Entry 8V7I (X-ray diffraction, 1.72 A resolution); this record covers chains A and T of the 3 polymer chains in the assembly.

== Chain A ==
Molecule: DNA polymerase eta
Source organism: Homo sapiens
Notes: EC 2.7.7.7
UniProtKB: Q9Y253 (POLH_HUMAN); residue numbers follow UniProt; this construct covers 1-432
Amino-acid sequence (435 residues; row label = number of the first residue in the row; numbers below 1 keep their minus sign (Gly-2 is residue -2)):
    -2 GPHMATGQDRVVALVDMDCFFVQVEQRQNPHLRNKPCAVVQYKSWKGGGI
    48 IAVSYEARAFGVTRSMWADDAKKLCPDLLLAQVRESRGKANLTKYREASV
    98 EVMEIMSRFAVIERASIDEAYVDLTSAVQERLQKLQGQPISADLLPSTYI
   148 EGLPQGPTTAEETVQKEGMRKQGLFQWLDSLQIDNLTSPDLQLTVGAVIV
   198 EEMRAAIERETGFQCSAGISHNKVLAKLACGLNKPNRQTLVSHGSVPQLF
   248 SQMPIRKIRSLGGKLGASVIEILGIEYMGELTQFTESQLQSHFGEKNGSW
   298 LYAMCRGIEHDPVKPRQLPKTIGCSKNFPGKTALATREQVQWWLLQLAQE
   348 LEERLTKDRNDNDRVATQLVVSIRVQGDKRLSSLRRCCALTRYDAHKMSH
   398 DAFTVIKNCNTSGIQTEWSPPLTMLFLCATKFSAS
Unresolved in the structure: 154-161, 411-412
Sequence notes: expression tag (-2 to 0)
Metal / ion sites: Mg2+ site 1: Asp13, Met14, Asp115 (together with 2'-deoxyadenosine 5'-triphosphate); Mg2+ site 2: Asp13, Asp115, Glu116 (together with 2'-deoxyadenosine 5'-triphosphate) (shared with 1 residue of chain P)
Small-molecule neighbours: 2'-deoxyadenosine 5'-triphosphate (DTP): Asp13, Met14, Asp15, Cys16, Phe17, Phe18, Ile48, Ala49, Tyr52, Arg55, Arg61, Ile114, Asp115, Glu116, Lys231
Curated features (UniProtKB/Swiss-Prot):
  - binding site (Mg(2+)): Asp13, Met14, Asp115, Glu116
  - binding site (Mn(2+)): Asp13, Met14, Asp115, Glu116
  - binding site (a 2'-deoxyribonucleoside 5'-triphosphate): Arg61
  - natural variant: Val37 (deletion: In XPV), Leu75 (deletion: In XPV), Arg93 (R93P: In XPV), Arg111 (R111H: In XPV), Thr122 (T122P: In XPV), Gly153 (G153D: In a breast cancer sample), Thr191 (T191P: In XPV), Gly263 (G263V: In XPV), Val266 (V266D: In XPV), Gly295 (G295R: In XPV), Arg361 (R361S: In XPV)
  - mutagenesis: Tyr52 (Y52A/F: Reduces DNA polymerase activity; Y52E: Reduces DNA polymerase activity. Increases fidelity of replication and reduces translesion bypass), Arg61 (R61A: Reduces enzymatic activity by two-thirds), Ser62 (S62G: Increased DNA polymerase activity and translesion bypass compared to wild-type), Ala68 (A68S/V: Severe reduction in thymine dimer translesion bypass), Asn324 to Pro326 (Reduces binding to chromatin and to monoubiquitinated PCNA. Abolishes binding to monoubiquitinated PCNA; when associated with 705-E--H-713 Del)

== Chain T ==
Molecule: 12-nt DNA strand
Sequence (12 nucleotides; row label = number of the first residue in the row):
     2 CATTGTGACGCT

== How chain A and chain T interact ==
Pairs across the interface (35):
  Gln38(A) with DT5(T), base contact; DG6(T), sugar contact
  Tyr39(A) with DT5(T), phosphate contact; DG6(T), hydrogen bond to the phosphate
  Trp42(A) with DA3(T), stacking on the base
  Trp64(A) with DA3(T), phosphate contact
  Lys86(A) with DT7(T), salt bridge to the phosphate
  Leu89(A) with DG6(T), phosphate contact; DT7(T), phosphate contact
  Arg93(A) with DT7(T), salt bridge to the phosphate; DG8(T), salt bridge to the phosphate
  Lys311(A) with DC10(T), salt bridge to the phosphate
  Arg313(A) with DC10(T), salt bridge to the phosphate
  Pro316(A) with DA9(T), phosphate contact
  Lys317(A) with DA9(T), hydrogen bond to the phosphate; DC10(T), salt bridge to the phosphate
  Thr318(A) with DG8(T), sugar contact; DA9(T), hydrogen bond to the phosphate
  Ile319(A) with DG8(T), phosphate contact
  Gly320(A) with DT7(T), sugar contact; DG8(T), hydrogen bond to the phosphate
  Cys321(A) with DT7(T), phosphate contact
  Ser322(A) with DG6(T), sugar contact; DT7(T), hydrogen bond to the phosphate
  Lys323(A) with DG6(T), salt bridge to the phosphate
  Asn324(A) with DT5(T), hydrogen bond to the phosphate; DG6(T), hydrogen bond to the phosphate
  Pro326(A) with DC2(T), phosphate contact; DA3(T), sugar contact; DT5(T), phosphate contact
  Gly327(A) with DC2(T), hydrogen bond to the phosphate; DA3(T), base contact
  Thr329(A) with DA3(T), base contact
  Arg351(A) with DT7(T), salt bridge to the phosphate; DG8(T), salt bridge to the phosphate
Interface residues without a listed pair, chain A (29 interface residues in all): Ile48, Ser62, Ala87, Glu110, Arg111, Ala112, Glu347
Interface residues without a listed pair, chain T (9 interface residues in all): DT4

== Summary ==
The interface between chain A and chain T involves 29 residues on one side and 9 on the other; the contacts
include 8 hydrogen bonds, 9 salt bridges and 1 aromatic stacking contact. Polar contacts include
Tyr39(A)-DG6(T), Lys317(A)-DA9(T) and Thr318(A)-DA9(T).
Chain A is DNA polymerase eta (Homo sapiens) and chain T is a 12-nt DNA strand; the structure, Human DNA
polymerase eta-DNA-araC-ended primer ternary complex:reaction with 1 mM Mg2+ for 1800s, was determined by
X-ray diffraction (same publication as 8V7A, 8V7B, 8V7C, 8V7D, 8V7E, 8V7F and 4 further entries).
